Entry 4Q5S (X-ray diffraction, 3.00 A resolution); this record covers chains F and H of the 9 polymer chains in the assembly.

== Chain F ==
Name: RNA polymerase sigma factor SigA
From: Thermus thermophilus
Reference sequence: Q5SKW1 (Q5SKW1_THET8); residue numbers follow UniProt; this construct covers 1-423
Amino-acid sequence (423 residues; numbered 1 to 423; the number before each row is that of its first residue):
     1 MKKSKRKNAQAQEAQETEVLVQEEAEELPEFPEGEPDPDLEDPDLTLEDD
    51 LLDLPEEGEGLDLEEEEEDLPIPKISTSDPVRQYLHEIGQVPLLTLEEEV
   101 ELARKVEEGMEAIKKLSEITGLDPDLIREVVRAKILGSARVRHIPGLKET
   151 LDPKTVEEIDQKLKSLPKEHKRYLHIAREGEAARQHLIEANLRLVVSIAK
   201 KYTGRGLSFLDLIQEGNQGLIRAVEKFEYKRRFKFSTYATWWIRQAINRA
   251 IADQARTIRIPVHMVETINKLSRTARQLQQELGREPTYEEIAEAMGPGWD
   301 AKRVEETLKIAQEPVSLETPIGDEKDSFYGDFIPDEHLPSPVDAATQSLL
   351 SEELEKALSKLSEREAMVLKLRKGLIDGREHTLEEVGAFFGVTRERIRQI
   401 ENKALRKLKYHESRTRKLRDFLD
Unresolved in the structure: 1-77, 321-327, 423
From the paper describing this entry:
  - conformationally variable residues (order/disorder transition): Ile-321 to Ser-327

== Chain H ==
Molecule: 27-nt DNA strand
Sequence (27 nucleotides; each row starts with the number of its first residue):
     1 TATAATGGGAGCTGTCACGGATGCAGG
Unresolved in the structure: 10-18, 26-27

== How chain F and chain H interact ==
Contacting residue pairs - 41 pairs, chain F then chain H:
  Asp-79(F) / DG8(H)  hydrogen bond to the base
  Val-81(F) / DG8(H)  base contact
  Arg-82(F) / DG8(H)  hydrogen bond to the base
  Leu-85(F) / DG7(H)  hydrogen bond to the base
  Leu-85(F) / DG8(H)  base contact
  His-86(F) / DG7(H)  base contact
  Ile-88(F) / DG7(H)  sugar contact
  Gly-89(F) / DG7(H)  base contact
  Leu-93(F) / DT6(H)  base contact
  Glu-99(F) / DT6(H)  base contact
  Ala-190(F) / DT6(H)  base contact
  Asn-191(F) / DT6(H)  hydrogen bond to the base
  Leu-192(F) / DT6(H)  base contact
  Arg-193(F) / DT6(H)  phosphate contact
  Arg-193(F) / DG7(H)  hydrogen bond to the base
  Leu-194(F) / DA5(H)  sugar contact
  Leu-194(F) / DT6(H)  hydrogen bond to the base
  Val-196(F) / DG7(H)  sugar contact
  Val-196(F) / DG8(H)  sugar contact
  Ser-197(F) / DT6(H)  sugar contact
  Lys-200(F) / DG8(H)  salt bridge to the phosphate
  Lys-200(F) / DG9(H)  phosphate contact
  Phe-209(F) / DG8(H)  sugar contact
  Lys-226(F) / DT1(H)  base contact
  Lys-226(F) / DA2(H)  hydrogen bond to the base
  Phe-227(F) / DA2(H)  base contact
  Glu-228(F) / DA2(H)  hydrogen bond to the base
  Arg-231(F) / DA2(H)  hydrogen bond to the base
  Phe-233(F) / DA2(H)  base contact
  Phe-233(F) / DT3(H)  sugar contact
  Phe-233(F) / DA4(H)  phosphate contact
  Lys-234(F) / DA4(H)  hydrogen bond to the phosphate
  Lys-234(F) / DA5(H)  phosphate contact
  Ser-236(F) / DA4(H)  sugar contact
  Ser-236(F) / DA5(H)  hydrogen bond to the phosphate
  Thr-237(F) / DA4(H)  hydrogen bond to the phosphate
  Thr-237(F) / DA5(H)  base contact
  Tyr-238(F) / DT1(H)  base contact
  Tyr-238(F) / DA2(H)  stacking on the base
  Thr-240(F) / DA5(H)  hydrogen bond to the base
  Trp-241(F) / DT1(H)  sugar contact
Other interface residues (no listed pair), chain F (32 interface residues in all): Arg-232, Trp-242, Arg-244

== Summary ==
32 residues of chain F face 9 of chain H across their interface; the contacts include 13 hydrogen bonds, 1
salt bridge and 1 aromatic stacking contact. Among the polar pairs are Asp-79(F)/DG8(H), Arg-82(F)/DG8(H) and
Leu-85(F)/DG7(H). From the paper: conformational variability at Ile-321(F).
Here chain F is RNA polymerase sigma factor SigA (Thermus thermophilus) and chain H is a 27-nt DNA strand.
Entry 4Q5S (Thermus thermophilus RNA polymerase initially transcribing complex containing 6-mer RNA) was
determined by X-ray diffraction together with 4Q4Z from the same study.
